PDB entry 5BOU | X-ray diffraction, 2.60 A resolution | chains A and B of the 28 polymer chains in the assembly

# Chain A
Name: Proteasome subunit alpha type-2
Organism: Saccharomyces cerevisiae S288c
Notes: EC 3.4.25.1
UniProt: P23639 (PSA2_YEAST); residue numbers follow UniProt; this construct covers 1-250
Sequence (250 residues; numbered 1 to 250; the number before each row is that of its first residue):
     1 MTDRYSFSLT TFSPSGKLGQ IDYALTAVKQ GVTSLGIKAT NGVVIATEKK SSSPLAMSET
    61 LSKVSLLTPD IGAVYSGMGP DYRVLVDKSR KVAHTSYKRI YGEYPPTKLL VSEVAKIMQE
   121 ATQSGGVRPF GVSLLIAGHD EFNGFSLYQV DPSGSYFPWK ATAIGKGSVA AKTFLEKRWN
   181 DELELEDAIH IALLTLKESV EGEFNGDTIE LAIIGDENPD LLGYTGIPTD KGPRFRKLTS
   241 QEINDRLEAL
Swiss-Prot annotation at these positions:
  - cross-link: Lys-108 (Glycyl lysine isopeptide (Lys-Gly) (interchain with G-Cter in ubiquitin))

# Chain B
Name: Proteasome subunit alpha type-3
Organism: Saccharomyces cerevisiae S288c
Notes: EC 3.4.25.1
UniProt: P23638 (PSA3_YEAST); residues 0-257 here correspond to UniProt positions 1-258 (UniProt number = residue number + 1)
Sequence (258 residues; each row starts with the number of its first residue; numbering starts at 0):
     0 MGSRRYDSRT TIFSPEGRLY QVEYALESIS HAGTAIGIMA SDGIVLAAER KVTSTLLEQD
    60 TSTEKLYKLN DKIAVAVAGL TADAEILINT ARIHAQNYLK TYNEDIPVEI LVRRLSDIKQ
   120 GYTQHGGLRP FGVSFIYAGY DDRYGYQLYT SNPSGNYTGW KAISVGANTS AAQTLLQMDY
   180 KDDMKVDDAI ELALKTLSKT TDSSALTYDR LEFATIRKGA NDGEVYQKIF KPQEIKDILV
   240 KTGITKKDED EEADEDMK
Unresolved in the structure: 0, 245-257
Swiss-Prot annotation at these positions:
  - cross-link (Glycyl lysine isopeptide (Lys-Gly)): Lys-99 (interchain with G-Cter in ubiquitin), Lys-198 (interchain with G-Cter in ubiquitin), Lys-230 (interchain with G-Cter in ubiquitin)

# Interface between chain A and chain B
Pairs across the interface - 64 pairs, chain A then chain B:
  Arg-4(A) with Ser-2(B), hydrogen bond (backbone-side chain)
  Tyr-5(A) with Ser-2(B); Tyr-5(B)
  Ser-6(A) with Gly-125(B); Leu-127(B)
  Phe-7(A) with Ser-2(B); Tyr-5(B); Asp-6(B); Gly-126(B)
  Ser-8(A) with Gly-126(B), hydrogen bond (backbone-backbone); Leu-127(B); Arg-128(B), hydrogen bond (side chain-backbone)
  Thr-10(A) with Arg-128(B)
  Thr-11(A) with Ser-7(B); Thr-9(B); Gln-20(B)
  Phe-12(A) with Gln-20(B); Tyr-23(B); Ala-24(B), hydrophobic; Arg-128(B); Pro-129(B); Gly-131(B)
  Ser-13(A) with Tyr-23(B)
  Pro-14(A) with Tyr-23(B), hydrophobic; Glu-26(B)
  Ser-15(A) with Glu-26(B)
  Gly-16(A) with Tyr-23(B); Glu-26(B); Ser-27(B), hydrogen bond (backbone-side chain)
  Leu-18(A) with Arg-128(B)
  Lys-38(A) with Glu-57(B), salt bridge
  Ser-112(A) with Glu-84(B)
  Lys-116(A) with Ile-85(B)
  Gln-119(A) with Ala-81(B); Asp-82(B), hydrogen bond; Ile-85(B); Arg-128(B)
  Thr-122(A) with Arg-128(B), hydrogen bond (backbone-side chain)
  Gln-123(A) with Tyr-121(B); Leu-127(B); Arg-128(B), hydrogen bond (side chain-backbone); Pro-129(B); Phe-130(B)
  Gly-125(A) with Leu-127(B)
  Ser-153(A) with Ala-81(B)
  Gly-154(A) with Ala-81(B)
  Ser-155(A) with Ala-81(B)
  Tyr-156(A) with Glu-84(B), hydrogen bond
  Phe-157(A) with Leu-56(B), hydrophobic
  Pro-158(A) with Leu-56(B); Glu-57(B), hydrogen bond (backbone-backbone); Thr-60(B); Ser-61(B)
  Trp-159(A) with Ser-53(B); Leu-55(B); Leu-56(B)
  Lys-160(A) with Thr-54(B), hydrogen bond (side chain-backbone); Leu-55(B), hydrogen bond (backbone-backbone); Leu-56(B); Glu-57(B)
  Ala-161(A) with Leu-55(B)
  Leu-175(A) with Leu-55(B), hydrophobic
  Glu-176(A) with Thr-54(B); Leu-55(B)
Also at the interface, not in a pair above, chain A (36 interface residues in all): Leu-9, Ser-124, Tyr-148, Lys-172, Trp-179
Also at the interface, not in a pair above, chain B (32 interface residues in all): His-30, Leu-79, Thr-80

# Overview
36 residues of chain A face 32 of chain B across their interface; the contacts include 11 hydrogen bonds and 1
salt bridge. Polar contacts include Lys-38(A)/Glu-57(B), Arg-4(A)/Ser-2(B) and Ser-8(A)/Arg-128(B).
Here chain A is Proteasome subunit alpha type-2 and chain B is Proteasome subunit alpha type-3, both from
Saccharomyces cerevisiae S288c. Entry 5BOU (Yeast 20S proteasome in complex with a beta1 / beta2 specific
non-peptidic sulfonamide Ligand) was determined by X-ray diffraction.
